Entry 7W99 (electron microscopy, 3.40 A resolution); this record covers chains C and D of the 4 polymer chains in the assembly.

== Chain C (and D) ==
Name: Spike glycoprotein
Organism: Severe acute respiratory syndrome coronavirus 2
Notes: chain D of this document is another copy of the same molecule, construct and numbering; everything in this record applies to it too
Reference sequence: P0DTC2 (SPIKE_SARS2); numbering as in UniProt (aligned over 1-1206)
Amino-acid sequence (1261 residues; row label = number of the first residue in the row):
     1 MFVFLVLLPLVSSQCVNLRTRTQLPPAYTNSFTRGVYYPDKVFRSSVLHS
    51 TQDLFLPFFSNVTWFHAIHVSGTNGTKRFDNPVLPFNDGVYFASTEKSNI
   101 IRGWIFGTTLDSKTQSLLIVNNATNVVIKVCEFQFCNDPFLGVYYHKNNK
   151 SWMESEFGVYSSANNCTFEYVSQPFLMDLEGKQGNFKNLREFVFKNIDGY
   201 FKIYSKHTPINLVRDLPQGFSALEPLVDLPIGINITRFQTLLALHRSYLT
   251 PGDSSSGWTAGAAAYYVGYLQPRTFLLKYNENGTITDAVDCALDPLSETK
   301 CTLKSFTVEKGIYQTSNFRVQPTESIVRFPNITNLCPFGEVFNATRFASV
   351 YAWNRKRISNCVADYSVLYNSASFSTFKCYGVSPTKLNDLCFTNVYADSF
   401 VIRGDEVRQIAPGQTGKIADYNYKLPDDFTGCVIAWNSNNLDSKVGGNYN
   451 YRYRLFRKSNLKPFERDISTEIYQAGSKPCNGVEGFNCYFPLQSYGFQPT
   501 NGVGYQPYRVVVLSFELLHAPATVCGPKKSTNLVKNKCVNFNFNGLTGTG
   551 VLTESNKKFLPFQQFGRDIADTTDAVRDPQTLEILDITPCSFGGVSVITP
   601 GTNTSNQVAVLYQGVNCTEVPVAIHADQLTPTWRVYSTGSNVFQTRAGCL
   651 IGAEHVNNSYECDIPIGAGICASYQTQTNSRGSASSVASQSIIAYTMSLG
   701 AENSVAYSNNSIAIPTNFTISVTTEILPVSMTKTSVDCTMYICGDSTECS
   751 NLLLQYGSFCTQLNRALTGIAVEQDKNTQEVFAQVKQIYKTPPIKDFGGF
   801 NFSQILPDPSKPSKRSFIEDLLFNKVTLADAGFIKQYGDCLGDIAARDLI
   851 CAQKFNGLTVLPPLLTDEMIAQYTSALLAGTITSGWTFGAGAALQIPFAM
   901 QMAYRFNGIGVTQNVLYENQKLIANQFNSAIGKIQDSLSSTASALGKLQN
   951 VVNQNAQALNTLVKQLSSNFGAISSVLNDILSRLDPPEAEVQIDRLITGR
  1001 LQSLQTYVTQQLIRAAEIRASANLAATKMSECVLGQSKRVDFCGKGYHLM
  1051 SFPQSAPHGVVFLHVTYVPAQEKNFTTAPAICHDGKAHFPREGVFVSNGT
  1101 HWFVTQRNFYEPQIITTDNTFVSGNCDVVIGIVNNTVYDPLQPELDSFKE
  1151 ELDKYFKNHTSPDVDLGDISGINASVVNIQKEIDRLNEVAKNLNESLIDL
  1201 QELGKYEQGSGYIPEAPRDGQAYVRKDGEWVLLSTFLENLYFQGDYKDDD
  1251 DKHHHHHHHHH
Unresolved in the structure: 1-13, 70-76, 156-157, 248-254, 621-640, 677-688, 828-853, 1148-1261
Disulfides: Cys131-Cys166, Cys291-Cys301, Cys336-Cys361, Cys379-Cys432, Cys391-Cys525, Cys480-Cys488, Cys538-Cys590, Cys617-Cys649, Cys662-Cys671, Cys738-Cys760, Cys743-Cys749, Cys1032-Cys1043, Cys1082-Cys1126
Sequence notes: variant Arg19 (Thr in P0DTC2), Gly158 (Arg in P0DTC2), Arg452 (Leu in P0DTC2), Lys478 (Thr in P0DTC2), Gly614 (Asp in P0DTC2), Arg681 (Pro in P0DTC2), Asn950 (Asp in P0DTC2); conflict Gly682 (Arg in P0DTC2), Ser683 (Arg in P0DTC2), Ser685 (Arg in P0DTC2), Pro986 (Lys in P0DTC2), Pro987 (Val in P0DTC2); expression tag (1207-1261)
Curated features (UniProtKB/Swiss-Prot):
  - region: Asn280 to Cys301 (Putative superantigen), Arg403 to Asp405 (Integrin-binding motif), Asn448 to Tyr451, Tyr453 to Phe456 (Immunodominant HLA epitope recognized by the CD8+), Ser816 to Tyr837 (Fusion peptide 1), Lys835 to Phe855 (Fusion peptide 2), Asp1163 to Glu1202 (Heptad repeat 2)
  - site: Arg815, Ser816 (Cleavage)
  - glycosylation: Asn17 (N-linked (GlcNAc...) (complex) asparagine), Asn61 (N-linked (GlcNAc...) (hybrid) asparagine), Asn74 (N-linked (GlcNAc...) (complex) asparagine), Asn122 (N-linked (GlcNAc...) (hybrid) asparagine), Asn149 (N-linked (GlcNAc...) (complex) asparagine), Asn165 (N-linked (GlcNAc...) (complex) asparagine), Asn234 (N-linked (GlcNAc...) (high mannose) asparagine), Asn282 (N-linked (GlcNAc...) (complex) asparagine), Thr323 (O-linked (GalNAc) threonine), Ser325 (O-linked (HexNAc...) serine), Asn331 (N-linked (GlcNAc...) (complex) asparagine), Asn343 (N-linked (GlcNAc...) (complex) asparagine), Asn603 (N-linked (GlcNAc...) (hybrid) asparagine), Asn616 (N-linked (GlcNAc...) (complex) asparagine), Asn657 (N-linked (GlcNAc...) (complex) asparagine), Thr676 (O-linked (GlcNAc...) threonine), Thr678 (O-linked (GlcNAc...) threonine), Asn709 (N-linked (GlcNAc...) (high mannose) asparagine), Asn717 (N-linked (GlcNAc...) (hybrid) asparagine), Asn801 (N-linked (GlcNAc...) (hybrid) asparagine) and 6 more in UniProt
  - natural variant: Leu5 (L5F: In strain: Iota/B.1.526), Ser13 (S13I: In strain: Epsilon/B.1.427/B.1.429), Leu18 (L18F: In strain: Beta/B.1.351, Gamma/P.1 and 1 more), Arg19 (T19R: In strain: Delta/B.1.617.2, Omicron/BA.2 and 4 more; this construct carries the variant), Thr20 (T20N: In strain: Gamma/P.1), Leu24 to Ala27 (sequence variant, change not given here; In strain: Omicron/BA.2, Omicron/BA.2.12.1 and 6 more), Pro26 (P26S: In strain: Gamma/P.1), Gln52 (Q52H: In strain: Omicron/EG.5.1), Ala67 (A67V: In strain: Eta/B.1.525, Omicron/BA.1), His69 to Val70 (deletion: In strain: Alpha/B.1.1.7, Eta/B.1.525 and 5 more), Gly75 (G75V: In strain: Lambda/C.37), Thr76 (T76I: In strain: Lambda/C.37), 80 further natural variant entries in UniProt
  - mutagenesis: His69 to Val70 (Increased incorporation of cleaved spike into virions), Asn121 (N121Q: Partial loss of biliverdin affinity), Arg190 (R190K: Partial loss of biliverdin affinity), Asn234 (N234Q: Increased resistance to neutralizing antibodies), Asn331 (N331Q: Reduced viral infectivity), Asn343 (N343Q: Reduced viral infectivity), Tyr453 (Y453F: Decreased HLA binding to NF9 epitope. Increased binding affinity to human ACE2), Ala475 (A475V: Increased resistance to neutralizing antibodies), Val483 (V483A: Increased resistance to neutralizing antibodies), Glu484 (E484D: Increased replication in human TMEM106B overexpressing cells), Phe490 (F490L: Increased resistance to neutralizing antibodies and human covalescent sera neutralization), Gln493 (Q493N: Reduced host ACE2-binding affinity in vitro; Q493Y: Reduced host ACE2-binding affinity in vitro), 8 further mutagenesis entries in UniProt

== How chain C and chain D interact ==
Pairs across the interface (113; chain C residue first):
  Asn317(C) with Asp737(D)
  Arg319(C) with Met740(D)
  Asn360(C) with Glu169(D), hydrogen bond (side chain-backbone)
  Lys558(C) with Phe43(D)
  Phe559(C) with Phe43(D), hydrophobic
  Phe562(C) with Lys41(D); Pro225(D); Leu226(D)
  Gln563(C) with Lys41(D); Val42(D), hydrogen bond (side chain-backbone); Phe43(D)
  Gln564(C) with Lys41(D), hydrogen bond (backbone-backbone)
  Phe565(C) with Lys41(D); Val42(D); Phe43(D), hydrogen bond (backbone-backbone)
  Gly566(C) with Phe43(D)
  Arg567(C) with Val42(D); Phe43(D), hydrogen bond (backbone-backbone)
  Ile569(C) with Val47(D), hydrophobic
  Ala570(C) with Val963(D), hydrophobic
  Pro589(C) with Phe855(D), hydrophobic
  Phe592(C) with Phe855(D); Gly857(D)
  Gln613(C) with Leu861(D)
  Arg646(C) with Thr866(D)
  Pro665(C) with Leu864(D), hydrophobic
  Ala668(C) with Pro863(D), hydrogen bond (backbone-backbone); Leu864(D); Thr866(D)
  Gly669(C) with Leu864(D), hydrogen bond (backbone-backbone); Met869(D)
  Met697(C) with Leu865(D), hydrophobic; Met869(D), hydrophobic
  Leu699(C) with Lys786(D); Ile788(D); Met869(D); Gln872(D); Tyr873(D), hydrophobic
  Gly700(C) with Lys786(D); Ile788(D)
  Ala701(C) with Gln787(D), hydrogen bond (backbone-side chain); Ile788(D), hydrogen bond (backbone-backbone)
  Glu702(C) with Gln787(D); Ile788(D); Lys790(D), salt bridge
  Asn703(C) with Gln787(D), hydrogen bond; Ile788(D), hydrogen bond (backbone-backbone); Tyr789(D)
  Ser704(C) with Lys790(D), hydrogen bond (side chain-backbone)
  Ala706(C) with Gln895(D)
  Tyr707(C) with Lys790(D); Pro792(D), hydrophobic; Thr883(D), hydrogen bond; Gln895(D)
  Ser708(C) with Gln895(D); Pro897(D)
  Asn709(C) with Asp796(D), hydrogen bond
  Ser711(C) with Gln895(D), hydrogen bond; Pro897(D)
  Ile712(C) with Gln895(D); Ile896(D), hydrophobic
  Ala713(C) with Leu894(D); Gln895(D), hydrogen bond (backbone-backbone)
  Pro715(C) with Leu894(D)
  Thr961(C) with Ser758(D); Gln762(D)
  Gln965(C) with Tyr756(D); Gly757(D); Ser758(D), hydrogen bond; Phe759(D)
  Ser968(C) with Gln755(D), hydrogen bond (side chain-backbone); Tyr756(D); Gly757(D)
  Asn969(C) with Gln755(D)
  Phe970(C) with Gln755(D), hydrogen bond (backbone-backbone); Tyr756(D); Phe759(D), hydrophobic
  Gly971(C) with Gln755(D)
  Gln1002(C) with Gln1002(D)
  Thr1006(C) with Gln762(D); Gln1005(D)
  Lys1038(C) with Lys1038(D)
  Arg1039(C) with Thr1027(D); Glu1031(D), salt bridge; Arg1039(D)
  Val1040(C) with Ser1030(D), hydrogen bond (backbone-side chain)
  Asp1041(C) with Gln784(D); Gly889(D); Ser1030(D); Leu1034(D)
  Lys1045(C) with Gln784(D), hydrogen bond (side chain-backbone)
  Tyr1047(C) with Trp886(D); Ala890(D), hydrophobic
  Glu1072(C) with Ala892(D); Ala893(D); Leu894(D)
  Thr1077(C) with Met900(D)
  Ala1078(C) with Met900(D)
  Pro1079(C) with Met900(D); Tyr917(D), hydrophobic
  Phe1089(C) with Asn914(D); Tyr917(D), hydrophobic
  Val1094(C) with Met900(D), hydrophobic
  Arg1107(C) with Tyr904(D)
  Phe1121(C) with Asn914(D); Gln1113(D)
  Ser1123(C) with Asn914(D), hydrogen bond; Glu1111(D)
  Val1128(C) with Glu918(D)
  Val1129(C) with Tyr917(D), hydrophobic; Glu918(D)
  Ile1130(C) with Gln920(D)
  Leu1141(C) with Glu1144(D)
Other interface residues (no listed pair), chain C (78 interface residues in all): Gln321, Pro521, Ala647, Gly667, Cys671, Gln957, Gly999, Ser1003, Thr1009, Gln1010, Ile1013, Gly1046, Val1068, Pro1069, Pro1090, Asn1125
Other interface residues (no listed pair), chain D (82 interface residues in all): Arg44, Tyr200, Glu224, Pro230, Asp745, Arg765, Thr791, Leu858, Pro862, Ala879, Ser884, Thr887, Gly891, Thr912, Gln913, Asn960, Thr1009, Leu1012, Ile1013, Gly1035, Leu1141

== In short ==
The interface between chain C and chain D involves 78 residues on one side and 82 on the other, with 22
hydrogen bonds and 2 salt bridges. Polar pairs include Glu702(C)-Lys790(D), Arg1039(C)-Glu1031(D) and
Asn360(C)-Glu169(D). From UniProt: 21 mutagenesis sites on chain C.
Chain C and chain D are both Spike glycoprotein (Severe acute respiratory syndrome coronavirus 2); the
structure, SARS-CoV-2 Delta S-ACE2-C2a, was determined by electron microscopy together with 7W98, 7W9B, 7W9C,
7W9E, 7W9F and 7W9I from the same study.
